Entry 6N9X (electron microscopy, 4.10 A resolution (low resolution: residue-level contacts below are approximate; hydrogen-bond / salt-bridge calls are withheld)); this record covers chains B and T of the 9 polymer chains in the assembly.

[Chain B]
Name: DNA primase/helicase
From: Enterobacteria phage T7
Notes: EC 2.7.7.-, 3.6.4.12
UniProt: P03692 (PRIM_BPT7); residues 1-566 here = UniProt positions 1-566
Chain sequence (566 residues; row label = number of the first residue in the row):
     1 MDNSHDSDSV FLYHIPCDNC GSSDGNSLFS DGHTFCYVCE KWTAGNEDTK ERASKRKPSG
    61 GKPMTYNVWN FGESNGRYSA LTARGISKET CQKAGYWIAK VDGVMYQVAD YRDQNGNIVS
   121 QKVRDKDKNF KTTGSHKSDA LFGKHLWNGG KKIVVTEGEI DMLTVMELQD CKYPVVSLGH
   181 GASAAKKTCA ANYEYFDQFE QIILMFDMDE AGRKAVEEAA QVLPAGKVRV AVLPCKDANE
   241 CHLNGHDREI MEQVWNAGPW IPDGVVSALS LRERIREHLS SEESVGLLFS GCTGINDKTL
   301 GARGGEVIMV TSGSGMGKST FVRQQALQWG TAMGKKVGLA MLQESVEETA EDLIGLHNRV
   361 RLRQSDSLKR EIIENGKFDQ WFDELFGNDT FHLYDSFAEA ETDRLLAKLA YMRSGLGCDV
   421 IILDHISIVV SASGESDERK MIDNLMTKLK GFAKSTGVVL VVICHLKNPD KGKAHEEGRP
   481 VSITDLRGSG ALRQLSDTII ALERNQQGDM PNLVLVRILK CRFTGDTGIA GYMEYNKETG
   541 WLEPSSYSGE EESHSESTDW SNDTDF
Disordered / not traced: 1-9, 45-63, 209-218, 282-283, 397-401, 432-435, 550-566
Sequence notes: engineered mutation Gln343 (Glu in P03692)
Swiss-Prot annotation at these positions:
  - zinc finger: Cys17 to Cys39 (C4-like)
  - region: Glu550 to Phe566 (Binding to viral DNA polymerase)
  - binding site (Zn(2+)): Cys17, Cys20, Cys36, Cys39
  - binding site (Mg(2+)): Glu157, Asp207, Asp237
  - binding site (ATP): Ser312 to Ser319
  - site (dTTP/dATP binding): Arg361, His465, Arg504, Arg522, Tyr535
Bound ions: Zn2+: Cys17, Cys20, Cys36, Cys39; Mg2+: Ser319, Gln343 (together with dTTP)
Residues lining bound ligands:
  - dTTP (TTP), molecule 1: Gly315, Met316, Gly317, Lys318, Ser319, Thr320, Gln343, His465, Arg504, Pro511, Asn512, Val514, Tyr535, Lys537, Leu542
  - dTTP (TTP), molecule 2: Gln494, Lys520, Cys521, Arg522, Phe523, Thr524, Gly525
What the authors report for this chain:
  - mutagenesis - E343Q: abolished catalytic activity (citing earlier work)
  - specificity-determining residues: His33 (citing earlier work)

[Chain T]
Molecule: Template
Sequence (44 nucleotides; row label = number of the first residue in the row):
  1999 TTTTTAGCTG GTCATTTTTT TTTTTTTTTT TTTTTTTTTT TTTT
Disordered / not traced: 1999-2001, 2014-2029

[Interface between chain B and chain T]
Contacting residue pairs (14):
  Phe29(B) - DC2011(T)
  His33(B) - DA2012(T)
  Phe35(B) - DC2011(T)
  Tyr37(B) - DT2010(T)
  Trp42(B) - DA2012(T)
  Trp42(B) - DT2013(T)
  Asp437(B) - DT2037(T)
  Arg439(B) - DT2037(T)
  Lys467(B) - DT2039(T)
  Asn468(B) - DT2040(T)
  Leu486(B) - DT2039(T)
  Arg487(B) - DT2039(T)
  Gly488(B) - DT2039(T)
  Gly490(B) - DT2038(T)
Interface residues without a listed pair, chain B (18 interface residues in all): Phe11, His14, Gln92, Lys172, Ser489
Interface residues without a listed pair, chain T (9 interface residues in all): DT2036

[In short]
18 residues of chain B face 9 of chain T across their interface. Chain B binds dTTP. Cys17(B), Cys20(B),
Cys36(B) and Cys39(B) form the Zn2+ site. UniProt lists 4 Zn2+-binding residues, 3 Mg2+-binding residues and 8
ATP-binding residues on chain B. The paper reports that E343Q of chain B abolishes catalytic activity; the
specificity determinant His33(B).
Here chain B is DNA primase/helicase (Enterobacteria phage T7) and chain T is Template. Entry 6N9X (Structure
of bacteriophage T7 lagging-strand DNA polymerase (D5A/E7A) and gp4 (helicase/primase) bound to DNA including
RNA/DNA ...) was determined by electron microscopy together with 6N7I, 6N7N, 6N7S, 6N7T, 6N7V, 6N7W and 3
further entries from the same study.
